9G06 - chains D and B of the 24 polymer chains in the assembly; structure by electron microscopy, 2.85 A resolution.

Chain D:
Name: Small ribosomal subunit protein uS4
From: Escherichia coli
Reference sequence: P0A7V8 (RS4_ECOLI); residue numbers follow UniProt; this construct covers 1-206
Chain sequence (206 residues; row label = number of the first residue in the row):
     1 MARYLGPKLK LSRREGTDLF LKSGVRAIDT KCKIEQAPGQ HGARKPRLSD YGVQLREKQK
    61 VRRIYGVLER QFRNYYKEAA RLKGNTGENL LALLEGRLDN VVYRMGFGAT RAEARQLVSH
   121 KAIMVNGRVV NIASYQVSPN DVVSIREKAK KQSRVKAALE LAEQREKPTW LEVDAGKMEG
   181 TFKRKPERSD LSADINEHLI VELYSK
Unresolved in the structure: 1
Metal / ion sites: K+: Ala-79, Ala-80, Leu-82, Gly-84, Thr-86 (shared with U5(B) of chain B)

Chain B:
Molecule: 16S ribosomal RNA
From: Escherichia coli
Sequence (1545 nucleotides; each row starts with the number of its first residue; a row labelled like 1082A-1082C holds insertion residues (1082A, then the next letters in order)):
     1 AAAUUGAAGA GUUUGAUCAU GGCUCAGAUU GAACGCUGGC GGCAGGCCUA ACACAUGCAA
    61 GUCGAACGGU AACAGGAAGA AGCUUGCUUC UUUGCUGACG AGUGGCGGAC GGGUGAGUAA
   121 UGUCUGGGAA ACUGCCUGAU GGAGGGGGAU AACUACUGGA AACGGUAGCU AAUACCGCAU
   181 AACGUCGCAA GACCAAAGAG GGGGACCUUC GGGCCUCUUG CCAUCGGAUG UGCCCAGAUG
   241 GGAUUAGCUA GUAGGUGGGG UAACGGCUCA CCUAGGCGAC GAUCCCUAGC UGGUCUGAGA
   301 GGAUGACCAG CCACACUGGA ACUGAGACAC GGUCCAGACU CCUACGGGAG GCAGCAGUGG
   361 GGAAUAUUGC ACAAUGGGCG CAAGCCUGAU GCAGCCAUGC CGCGUGUAUG AAGAAGCCCU
   421 UCGGGUUGUA AAGUACUUUC AGCGGGGAGG AAGGGAGUAA AGUUAAUACC UUUGCUCAUU
   481 GACGUUACCC GCAGAAGAAG CACCGGCUAA CUCCGUGCCA GCAGCCXCGG UAAUACGGAG
   541 GGUGCAAGCG UUAAUCGGAA UUACUGGGCG UAAAGCGCAC GCAGGCGGUU UGUUAAGUCA
   601 GAUGUGAAAU CCCCGGGCUC AACCUGGGAA CUGCAUCUGA UACUGGCAAG CUUGAGUCUC
   661 GUAGAGGGGG GUAGAAUUCC AGGUGUAGCG GUGAAAUGCG UAGAGAUCUG GAGGAAUACC
   721 GGUGGCGAAG GCGGCCCCCU GGACGAAGAC UGACGCUCAG GUGCGAAAGC GUGGGGAGCA
   781 AACAGGAUUA GAUACCCUGG UAGUCCACGC CGUAAACGAU GUCGACUUGG AGGUUGUGCC
   841 CUUGAGGCGU GGCUUCCGGA GCUAACGCGU UAAGUCGACC GCCUGGGGAG UACGGCCGCA
   901 AGGUUAAAAC UCAAAUGAAU UGACGGGGGC CCGCACAAGC GGUGGAGCAU GUGGUUUAAU
   961 UCGAUGXAAC GCGAAGAACC UUACCUGGUC UUGACAUCCA CGGAAGUUUU CAGAGAUGAG
  1021 AAUGUGCCUU CGGGAACCGU GAGACAGGUG CUGCAUGGCU GUCGUCAGCU CGUGUUGUGA
  1081 AA
1082A-1082C AAC
  1083 UGUUGGGUUA AGUCCCGCAA CGAGCGCAAC CCUUAUCCUU UGUUGCCAGC GGUCCGGCCG
  1143 GGAACUCAAA GGAGACUGCC AGUGAUAAAC UGGAGGAAGG UGGGGAUGAC GUCAAGUCAU
  1203 CAUGGCCCUU ACGACCAGGG CUACACACGU GCUACAAUGG CGCAUACAAA GAGAAGCGAC
  1263 CUCGCGAGAG CAAGCGGACC UCAUAAAGUG CGUCGUAGUC CGGAUUGGAG UCUGCAACUC
  1323 GACUCCAUGA AGUCGGAAUC GCUAGUAAUC GUGGAUCAGA AUGCCACGGU GAAUACGUUC
  1383 CCGGGCCUUG UACACACCGC CCGUXACACC AUGGGAGUGG GUUGCAAAAG AAGUAGGUAG
  1443 CUUAACCUUC GGGAGGGCGC UUACCACUUU GUGAUUCAUG ACUGGGGUGA AGUCGUAACA
  1503 AGGUAACCGU AGGGGAACCU GCGGUUGGAU CACCUCCUUA
Unresolved in the structure: 79-92, 205-213, 841-845, 1082A-1082C, 1168, 1534-1542
Modified residues: PSU (pseudouridine-5'-monophosphate) at position 516, G7M (N7-methyl-guanosine-5'-monophosphate) at position 527, 2MG (2N-methylguanosine-5'-monophosphate) at position 966, 5MC (5-methylcytidine-5'-monophosphate) at position 967, 2MG (2N-methylguanosine-5'-monophosphate) at position 1207, 4OC (4n,o2'-methylcytidine-5'-monophosphate) at position 1402, 5MC (5-methylcytidine-5'-monophosphate) at position 1407, UR3 (3-methyluridine-5'-monophoshate) at position 1498, 2MG (2N-methylguanosine-5'-monophosphate) at position 1516, MA6 (6N-dimethyladenosine-5'-monophoshate) at position 1518, MA6 (6N-dimethyladenosine-5'-monophoshate) at position 1519
Metal / ion sites: K+ site 1: U5 (shared with Ala-79(D), Ala-80(D), Leu-82(D), Gly-84(D) of chain D); K+ site 2: G11, U12, G21, G22; Mg2+ site 1 near G21 (its only coordinating residue here); Mg2+ site 2: C48, G115; Mg2+ site 3: A59, C386, U387; K+ site 3: G61, U62, G104, G105; Mg2+ site 4 near G100 (its only coordinating residue here); K+ site 4: G107, G324, G326; K+ site 5: G107, G108, G326; Mg2+ site 5: A109, G331; K+ site 6: C110, G111; Mg2+ site 6 near G111 (its only coordinating residue here); 18 more K+ sites not listed; 36 more Mg2+ sites not listed
Small-molecule neighbours: A1IC4 ((2S,3S)-2-[[(2S)-2-[[(2S,4S)-5-aminocarbonyloxy-4-oxidanyl-2-[[(2S,3R)-3-oxidanylpiperidin-2-yl]carbonylamino]pentanoyl]amino]-3-(1H-imidazol-4-yl)propanoyl]amino]-3-(2-chloranyl-1H-imidazol-4-yl)-3-oxidanyl-propanoic acid): G693, U788, U789, G791, A792, A794, C795, C796, U1506

Interface between chain D and chain B:
Residue-residue contacts (129; chain D residue first):
  Ala-2(D) / C403(B)  base contact
  Ala-2(D) / G404(B)  base contact
  Ala-2(D) / U405(B)  hydrogen bond to the base
  Ala-2(D) / A499(B)  base contact
  Ala-2(D) / A547(B)  phosphate contact
  Arg-3(D) / G404(B)  phosphate contact
  Arg-3(D) / U405(B)  salt bridge to the phosphate
  Arg-3(D) / G406(B)  hydrogen bond to the phosphate
  Arg-3(D) / U407(B)  salt bridge to the phosphate
  Arg-3(D) / A546(B)  base contact
  Tyr-4(D) / A546(B)  base contact
  Leu-5(D) / U405(B)  base contact
  Leu-5(D) / G406(B)  phosphate contact
  Pro-7(D) / G428(B)  phosphate contact
  Pro-7(D) / A430(B)  phosphate contact
  Lys-8(D) / A430(B)  hydrogen bond to the phosphate
  Leu-9(D) / U429(B)  sugar contact
  Leu-9(D) / A430(B)  hydrogen bond to the phosphate
  Lys-10(D) / U427(B)  phosphate contact
  Lys-10(D) / G428(B)  salt bridge to the phosphate
  Lys-10(D) / G542(B)  salt bridge to the phosphate
  Arg-13(D) / U427(B)  salt bridge to the phosphate
  Arg-13(D) / U429(B)  salt bridge to the phosphate
  Arg-14(D) / G542(B)  hydrogen bond to the phosphate
  Arg-14(D) / U543(B)  salt bridge to the phosphate
  Leu-21(D) / A408(B)  phosphate contact
  Lys-22(D) / U409(B)  salt bridge to the phosphate
  Lys-22(D) / G410(B)  base contact
  Lys-22(D) / U429(B)  hydrogen bond to the phosphate
  Lys-22(D) / A430(B)  salt bridge to the phosphate
  Ser-23(D) / A408(B)  phosphate contact
  Ser-23(D) / U409(B)  hydrogen bond to the phosphate
  Arg-26(D) / G410(B)  salt bridge to the phosphate
  Arg-26(D) / A411(B)  salt bridge to the phosphate
  Lys-31(D) / G410(B)  salt bridge to the phosphate
  Lys-31(D) / A412(B)  hydrogen bond to the base
  Lys-31(D) / U429(B)  hydrogen bond to the sugar
  Cys-32(D) / A412(B)  base contact
  Cys-32(D) / U429(B)  phosphate contact
  Lys-33(D) / U426(B)  salt bridge to the phosphate
  Gln-36(D) / U426(B)  hydrogen bond to the phosphate
  Pro-38(D) / U427(B)  phosphate contact
  Pro-38(D) / G542(B)  sugar contact
  Pro-38(D) / U543(B)  phosphate contact
  Gly-39(D) / U426(B)  hydrogen bond to the phosphate
  Gly-39(D) / U427(B)  hydrogen bond to the phosphate
  Gly-39(D) / G541(B)  sugar contact
  Gly-39(D) / G542(B)  sugar contact
  Gln-40(D) / U426(B)  hydrogen bond to the sugar
  Gln-40(D) / U512(B)  hydrogen bond to the sugar
  Gln-40(D) / G540(B)  base contact
  Gln-40(D) / G541(B)  hydrogen bond to the sugar
  His-41(D) / C511(B)  hydrogen bond to the base
  His-41(D) / U512(B)  hydrogen bond to the sugar
  Arg-44(D) / C511(B)  salt bridge to the phosphate
  Arg-44(D) / U512(B)  salt bridge to the phosphate
  Leu-48(D) / A510(B)  phosphate contact
  Ser-49(D) / A509(B)  hydrogen bond to the phosphate
  Tyr-51(D) / U508(B)  sugar contact
  Tyr-51(D) / A509(B)  sugar contact
  Gly-52(D) / A509(B)  sugar contact
  Gln-54(D) / A8(B)  base contact
  Leu-55(D) / A509(B)  sugar contact
  Arg-56(D) / U543(B)  phosphate contact
  Arg-56(D) / G544(B)  salt bridge to the phosphate
  Lys-58(D) / C545(B)  salt bridge to the phosphate
  Gln-59(D) / G544(B)  hydrogen bond to the phosphate
  Gln-59(D) / C545(B)  hydrogen bond to the phosphate
  Arg-62(D) / C545(B)  salt bridge to the phosphate
  Arg-62(D) / A546(B)  salt bridge to the phosphate
  Arg-63(D) / G544(B)  salt bridge to the phosphate
  Leu-68(D) / A546(B)  phosphate contact
  Leu-68(D) / A547(B)  phosphate contact
  Glu-69(D) / C545(B)  phosphate contact
  Glu-69(D) / A546(B)  hydrogen bond to the phosphate
  Arg-70(D) / C400(B)  salt bridge to the phosphate
  Arg-70(D) / C401(B)  salt bridge to the phosphate
  Arg-70(D) / A546(B)  hydrogen bond to the phosphate
  Gln-71(D) / G402(B)  hydrogen bond to the phosphate
  Gln-71(D) / C403(B)  hydrogen bond to the phosphate
  Arg-73(D) / C401(B)  salt bridge to the phosphate
  Asn-74(D) / C401(B)  hydrogen bond to the phosphate
  Ala-80(D) / U5(B)  sugar contact
  Arg-81(D) / C613(B)  salt bridge to the phosphate
  Arg-81(D) / C614(B)  salt bridge to the phosphate
  Lys-83(D) / A2(B)  phosphate contact
  Lys-83(D) / A3(B)  phosphate contact
  Gly-84(D) / U5(B)  base contact
  Thr-110(D) / U407(B)  phosphate contact
  Thr-110(D) / A408(B)  hydrogen bond to the phosphate
  Ala-112(D) / U407(B)  phosphate contact
  Ala-112(D) / A408(B)  phosphate contact
  Glu-113(D) / U407(B)  hydrogen bond to the sugar
  Glu-113(D) / A408(B)  sugar contact
  Arg-115(D) / G404(B)  salt bridge to the phosphate
  Gln-116(D) / G406(B)  hydrogen bond to the sugar
  Gln-116(D) / U407(B)  hydrogen bond to the sugar
  Gln-116(D) / U437(B)  base contact
  Gln-116(D) / A495(B)  base contact
  Ser-119(D) / G404(B)  sugar contact
  Ser-119(D) / U439(B)  hydrogen bond to the sugar
  His-120(D) / U437(B)  hydrogen bond to the sugar
  His-120(D) / U438(B)  hydrogen bond to the sugar
  His-120(D) / U439(B)  base contact
  His-120(D) / A495(B)  base contact
  Lys-121(D) / U439(B)  phosphate contact
  Lys-121(D) / C440(B)  salt bridge to the phosphate
  Lys-121(D) / C489(B)  salt bridge to the phosphate
  Val-129(D) / U619(B)  base contact
  Val-130(D) / U619(B)  base contact
  Asn-131(D) / U439(B)  hydrogen bond to the sugar
  Asn-131(D) / U619(B)  hydrogen bond to the base
  Ile-132(D) / G402(B)  sugar contact
  Ile-132(D) / C403(B)  phosphate contact
  Ile-132(D) / U619(B)  base contact
  Ile-132(D) / C620(B)  base contact
  Ala-133(D) / C403(B)  phosphate contact
  Ser-134(D) / G402(B)  hydrogen bond to the phosphate
  Ser-134(D) / C403(B)  hydrogen bond to the phosphate
  Tyr-135(D) / C620(B)  sugar contact
  Arg-146(D) / C490(B)  salt bridge to the phosphate
  Lys-148(D) / G491(B)  salt bridge to the phosphate
  Gln-152(D) / U437(B)  hydrogen bond to the phosphate
  Gln-152(D) / U438(B)  phosphate contact
  Arg-154(D) / C436(B)  sugar contact
  Arg-154(D) / U437(B)  hydrogen bond to the sugar
  Glu-202(D) / A8(B)  hydrogen bond to the base
  Ser-205(D) / A8(B)  base contact
  Lys-206(D) / A8(B)  base contact
Other interface residues (no listed pair), chain D (69 interface residues in all): Gly-24, Val-25, Leu-203
Other interface residues (no listed pair), chain B (54 interface residues in all): A26, U29, C417, C418, G425

Overview:
69 residues of chain D face 54 of chain B across their interface; the contacts include 39 hydrogen bonds and
30 salt bridges. Among the polar pairs are Ala-2(D)/U405(B), Lys-31(D)/A412(B) and His-41(D)/C511(B). Bound to
chain B: compound A1IC4.
Here chain D is Small ribosomal subunit protein uS4 and chain B is 16S ribosomal RNA, both from Escherichia
coli. Entry 9G06 (Structure of 30S-IF1-IF3-mRNA-fMet-tRNA-GE81112A complex) was determined by electron
microscopy (same publication as 9FCO, 9FDA and 9FIB).
